PDB entry 9K0Z | electron microscopy, 4.70 A resolution (low resolution: residue-level contacts below are approximate; hydrogen-bond / salt-bridge calls are withheld) | chains u and h of the 58 polymer chains in the assembly

[Chain u]
Molecule: Large ribosomal subunit protein bL17
Source organism: Mycolicibacterium smegmatis MC2 155
Reference sequence: A0QSL9 (RL17_MYCS2); residues 2-119 here = UniProt positions 2-119
Amino-acid sequence (118 residues; row label = number of the first residue in the row):
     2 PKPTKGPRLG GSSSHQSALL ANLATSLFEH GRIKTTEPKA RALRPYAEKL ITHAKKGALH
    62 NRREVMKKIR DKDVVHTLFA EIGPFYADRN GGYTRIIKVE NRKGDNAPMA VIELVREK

[Chain h]
Molecule: 23S ribosomal RNA
Source organism: Mycolicibacterium smegmatis MC2 155
Sequence (3127 nucleotides; numbered -2 to 3124; the number before each row is that of its first residue; numbers below 1 keep their minus sign (U-2 is residue -2)):
    -2 UUGUAAGUGU UUAAGGGCGC AUGGUGGAUG CCUUGGCACU GGGAGCCGAU GAAGGACGUA
    58 GGAGGCUGCG AUAAGCCUCG GGGAGCUGUC AACCGAGCGU UGAUCCGAGG AUGUCCGAAU
   118 GGGGAAACCC GGCACGAGUG AUGUCGUGUC ACCAGGCGCU GAAUAUAUAG GCGUCUGGGG
   178 GGAACGCGGG GAAGUGAAAC AUCUCAGUAC CCGUAGGAAG AGAAAACAAA AUGUGAUUCC
   238 GUGAGUAGUG GCGAGCGAAA GCGGAGGAUG GCUAAACCGU AUGCAUGUGA UACCGGGUAG
   298 GGGUUGUGUG UGCGGGGUUG UGGGACCUAU CUUUCCGGCU CUACCUGGCU GGAGGGCAGU
   358 GAGAAAAUGU UGUGGUUAGC GGAAAUGGCU UGGGAUGGCC UGCCGUAGAC GGUGAGAGCC
   418 CGGUACGUGA AAACCCGACG UCUGUCUUGA UGGUGUUCCC GAGUAGCAGC GGGCCCGUGG
   478 AAUCUGCUGU GAAUCUGCCG GGACCACCCG GUAAGCCUGA AUACUUCCCA GUGACCGAUA
   538 GCGGAUUAGU ACCGUGAGGG AAUGGUGAAA AGUACCCCGG GAGGGGAGUG AAAGAGUACC
   598 UGAAACCGUG CGCUUACAAU CCGUCAGAGC CCUCGACGUG UCGUGGGGUG AUGGCGUGCC
   658 UUUUGAAGAA UGAGCCUGCG AGUCAGGGAC AUGUCGCGAG GUUAACCCGG GUGGGGUAGC
   718 CGCAGCGAAA GCGAGUCUGA AUAGGGCGUA UCCACACAAG AGUGUGUGGU GUAGUGGUGU
   778 GUUCUGGACC CGAAGCGGAG UGAUCUACCC AUGGCCAGGG UGAAGCGCGG GUAAGACCGC
   838 GUGGAGGCCC GAACCCACUU AGGUUGAAGA CUGAGGGGAU GAGCUGUGGG UAGGGGUGAA
   898 AGGCCAAUCA AACUCCGUGA UAGCUGGUUC UCCCCGAAAU GCAUUUAGGU GCAGCGUCGC
   958 AUGUUUCUUG CCGGAGGUAG AGCUACUGGA UGGCCGAUGG GCCCCACAGG GUUACUGACG
  1018 UCAGCCAAAC UCCGAAUGCC GGUAAGUCCA AGAGUGCGGC AGUGAGACGG CGGGGGAUAA
  1078 GCUCCGUGCG UCGAGAGGGA AACAGCCCAG AUCGCCGGCU AAGGCCCCUA AGCGUGUGCU
  1138 AAGUGGAAAA GGAUGUGCAG UCGCGAAGAC AACCAGGAGG UUGGCUUAGA AGCAGCCACC
  1198 CUUGAAAGAG UGCGUAAUAG CUCACUGGUC AAGUGAUUGU GCGCCGAUAA UGUAGCGGGG
  1258 CUCAAGCACA CCGCCGAAGC CGCGGCAGCC AACGUGUUGG CUGGGUAGGG GAGCGUCCUG
  1318 CAUCCGGUGA AGCCGCCGAG UGAUCGAGUG GUGGAGGGUG UGGGAGUGAG AAUGCAGGCA
  1378 UGAGUAGCGA UUAGGCAAGU GAGAACCUUG CCCGCCGAAA GACCAAGGGU UCCUGGGCCA
  1438 GGCCAGUCCG CCCAGGGUGA GUCGGGACCU AAGGCGAGGC CGACAGGCGU AGUCGAUGGA
  1498 CAACGGGUUG AUAUUCCCGU ACCCGUGUAU GUGCGUCCAU GAUGAAUCAG CGGUACUAAC
  1558 CAUCCAAAAC CACCGUGACC GCACCUUUCG GGGUGUGGCG UUGGUGGGGC UGCAUGGGAC
  1618 CUUCGUUGGU AGUAGUCAAG CGAUGGGGUG ACGCAGGAAG GUAGCCGUAC CGGUCAGUGG
  1678 UAAUACCGGG GUAAGCCUGU AGGGAGUCAG AUAGGUAAAU CCGUCUGGCA UAUAUCCUGA
  1738 GAGGUGAUGC AUAGCCGAGU GAGGCGAAUU CGGUGAUCCU AUGCUGCCGA GAAAAGCCUC
  1798 UAGCGAGGAC AUACACGGCC CGUACCCCAA ACCAACACAG GUGGUCAGGU AGAGAAUACU
  1858 AAGGCGUACG AGUGAACUAU GGUUAAGGAA CUCGGCAAAA UGCCCCCGUA ACUUCGGGAG
  1918 AAGGGGGACC CACAUGGCGU GUAAGCCUUU ACGGCCCAAG CGUGAGUGGG UGGCACAAAC
  1978 CAGUGAGAAG CGACUGUUUA CUAAAAACAC AGGUCCGUGC GAAGUCGCAA GACGAUGUAU
  2038 ACGGACUGAC GCCUGCCCGG UGCUGGAAGG UUAAGAGGAC CCGUUAACUC CCUUUGGGGG
  2098 UGAAGCGGAG AAUUUAAGCC CCAGUAAACG GCGGUGGUAA CUAUAACCAU CCUAAGGUAG
  2158 CGAAAUUCCU UGUCGGGUAA GUUCCGACCU GCACGAAUGG CGUAACGACU UCUCAACUGU
  2218 CUCAACCAUA GACUCGGCGA AAUUGCACUA CGAGUAAAGA UGCUCGUUAC GCGCGGCAGG
  2278 ACGAAAAGAC CCCGGGACCU UCACUACAAC UUGGUAUUGG UGCUCGAUAC GGUUUGUGUA
  2338 GGAUAGGUGG GAGACUGUGA AGCUCACACG CCAGUGUGGG UGGAGUCGUU GUUGAAAUAC
  2398 CACUCUGAUC GUAUUGGGCC UCUAACCUCG GACCGUAUAU CCGGUUCAGG GACAGUGCCU
  2458 GGUGGGUAGU UUAACUGGGG CGGUUGCCUC CUAAAAUGUA ACGGAGGCGC CCAAAGGUUC
  2518 CCUCAACCUG GACGGCAAUC AGGUGUUGAG UGUAAGUGCA CAAGGGAGCU UGACUGCGAG
  2578 ACGGACAUGU CGAGCAGGGA CGAAAGUCGG GACUAGUGAU CCGGCACCUC UGAGUGGAAG
  2638 GGGUGUCGCU CAACGGAUAA AAGGUACCCC GGGGAUAACA GGCUGAUCUU CCCCAAGAGU
  2698 CCAUAUCGAC GGGAUGGUUU GGCACCUCGA UGUCGGCUCG UCGCAUCCUG GGGCUGGAGC
  2758 AGGUCCCAAG GGUUGGGCUG UUCGCCCAUU AAAGCGGCAC GCGAGCUGGG UUUAGAACGU
  2818 CGUGAGACAG UUCGGUCUCU AUCCGCCGCG CGCGUCAGAA GCUUGAGGAA ACCUGUCCCU
  2878 AGUACGAGAG GACCGGGACG GACGAACCUC UGGUAUACCA GUUGUCCCAC CAGGGGCACG
  2938 GCUGGAUAGC CACGUUCGGA CAGGAUAACC GCUGAAAGCA UCUAAGCGGG AAACCUCUUC
  2998 CAAGACCAGG CUUCUCACCC UCUAGGAGGG AUAAGGCCCC CCGCAGACCA CGGGAUUGAU
  3058 AGACCAGACC UGGAAGCCUA GUAAUAGGUG CAGGGAACUG GCACUAACCG GCCGAAAACU
  3118 UACAACA
Disordered / not traced: -2 to 1, 1562-1609, 3121-3124
Ion coordination: Mg2+ site 1: A1876 (shared with 1 residue of chain j); Mg2+ site 2: U2058, G2059, U2122
Ligand contacts: phenylalanine (PHE): G2285, C2287, A2675, U2730, U2809

[Chain u / chain h interface]
Residue-residue contacts (109):
  Pro2(u) - A2914(h)
  Pro2(u) - A3060(h)
  Pro2(u) - A3093(h)
  Lys3(u) - G3059(h)
  Lys3(u) - A3093(h)
  Lys3(u) - A3094(h)
  Pro4(u) - A2914(h)
  Pro4(u) - A3093(h)
  Pro4(u) - A3094(h)
  Thr5(u) - A2914(h)
  Lys6(u) - G1871(h)
  Lys6(u) - C3041(h)
  Lys6(u) - A3042(h)
  Lys6(u) - G3043(h)
  Gly7(u) - G1871(h)
  Pro8(u) - U1870(h)
  Pro8(u) - U2226(h)
  Arg9(u) - A2225(h)
  Arg9(u) - U2226(h)
  Arg9(u) - U2913(h)
  Arg9(u) - A2914(h)
  Gly12(u) - U2226(h)
  Ser14(u) - U2913(h)
  Ser14(u) - A2914(h)
  Ser15(u) - C2934(h)
  His16(u) - A1390(h)
  His16(u) - G1391(h)
  Gln17(u) - A2914(h)
  Ala19(u) - A1390(h)
  Ala19(u) - C1410(h)
  Leu20(u) - G1392(h)
  Leu21(u) - A2914(h)
  Asn23(u) - G1391(h)
  Asn23(u) - C1409(h)
  Asn23(u) - C1410(h)
  Leu24(u) - G1392(h)
  Ser27(u) - C1393(h)
  His31(u) - C1393(h)
  His31(u) - A1394(h)
  Ile34(u) - C1393(h)
  Ile34(u) - A1394(h)
  Lys35(u) - C1393(h)
  Lys35(u) - A1394(h)
  Thr36(u) - C1393(h)
  Thr37(u) - G1869(h)
  Pro39(u) - G1869(h)
  Lys40(u) - G1869(h)
  Arg42(u) - C3038(h)
  Arg45(u) - G3059(h)
  Arg45(u) - U3102(h)
  Pro46(u) - G3059(h)
  Glu49(u) - A3060(h)
  Lys50(u) - A3060(h)
  Lys50(u) - C3061(h)
  Lys50(u) - A3093(h)
  Thr53(u) - C3061(h)
  His54(u) - G3092(h)
  Lys57(u) - C3062(h)
  Leu60(u) - U1675(h)
  Leu60(u) - A3072(h)
  His61(u) - A3071(h)
  His61(u) - G3090(h)
  His61(u) - G3091(h)
  Arg63(u) - U1675(h)
  Arg64(u) - U1675(h)
  Arg64(u) - G1676(h)
  Arg64(u) - A2929(h)
  Arg64(u) - G2930(h)
  Arg64(u) - A3072(h)
  Glu65(u) - G3091(h)
  Met67(u) - U1675(h)
  Lys68(u) - G2931(h)
  Lys68(u) - G2932(h)
  Arg71(u) - C1410(h)
  Lys73(u) - G1674(h)
  Lys73(u) - U1675(h)
  Lys73(u) - C2925(h)
  Lys73(u) - A2926(h)
  Asp74(u) - G1674(h)
  His77(u) - G1674(h)
  Arg90(u) - C3101(h)
  Arg90(u) - U3102(h)
  Asn91(u) - A3060(h)
  Asn91(u) - C3101(h)
  Gly92(u) - A3060(h)
  Gly92(u) - C3061(h)
  Gly92(u) - C3101(h)
  Gly93(u) - G3059(h)
  Gly93(u) - A3060(h)
  Gly93(u) - C3101(h)
  Gly93(u) - U3102(h)
  Thr95(u) - U3102(h)
  Arg96(u) - U3102(h)
  Arg96(u) - A3103(h)
  Lys99(u) - C3037(h)
  Lys99(u) - C3038(h)
  Arg103(u) - A1402(h)
  Arg103(u) - A1868(h)
  Lys104(u) - A1402(h)
  Gly105(u) - A1402(h)
  Gly105(u) - G2233(h)
  Asp106(u) - A1402(h)
  Asp106(u) - G1867(h)
  Asp106(u) - A1868(h)
  Asp106(u) - G2233(h)
  Asn107(u) - C2232(h)
  Asn107(u) - G2233(h)
  Ala108(u) - A1868(h)
  Glu118(u) - U3102(h)
Also at the interface, not in a pair above, chain u (65 interface residues in all): Arg33, Ala43, Tyr47, Tyr94, Pro109, Val116
Also at the interface, not in a pair above, chain h (59 interface residues in all): G1400, A1401, C1403, G1411, A1442, A1673, A2227, G2933, C3039, G3040, G3073

[Summary]
65 residues of chain u and 59 residues of chain h are in contact. Chain h binds phenylalanine. The Mg2+ site 2
is built by U2058(h), G2059(h) and U2122(h).
Here chain u is Large ribosomal subunit protein bL17 and chain h is 23S ribosomal RNA, both from
Mycolicibacterium smegmatis MC2 155. Entry 9K0Z (EF-G2 bound 70S ribosome complex of M. smegmatis) was
determined by electron microscopy together with 9K10 from the same study.
